PDB entry 1OMX | X-ray diffraction, 2.40 A resolution | chains A and B

# Chain A (and B)
Name: Alpha-1,4-N-acetylhexosaminyltransferase EXTL2
Source organism: Mus musculus
Notes: EC 2.4.1.-; fragment: catalytic domain; chain B of this document is another copy of the same molecule, construct and numbering; everything in this record applies to it too
UniProt: Q9ES89 (EXTL2_MOUSE); residues 38-330 here correspond to UniProt positions 1-293 (UniProt number = residue number - 37)
Amino-acid sequence (293 residues; numbered 38 to 330; the number before each row is that of its first residue):
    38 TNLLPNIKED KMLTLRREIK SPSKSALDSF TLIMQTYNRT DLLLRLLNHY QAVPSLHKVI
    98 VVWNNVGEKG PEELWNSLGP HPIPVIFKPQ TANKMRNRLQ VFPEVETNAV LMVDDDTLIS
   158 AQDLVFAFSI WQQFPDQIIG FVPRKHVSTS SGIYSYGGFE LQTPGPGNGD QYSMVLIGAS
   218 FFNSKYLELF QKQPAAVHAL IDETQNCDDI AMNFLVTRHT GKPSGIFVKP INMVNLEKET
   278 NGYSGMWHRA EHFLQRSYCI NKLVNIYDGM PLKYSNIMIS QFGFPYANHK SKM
Unresolved in the structure: 38-62, 104-105, 274-286, 328-330 (chain B: 38-62, 274-287, 328-330)
Disulfides: Cys-244/Cys-296

# Chain A / chain B interface
Contacting residue pairs - 60 pairs, chain A then chain B:
  Gln-159(A) with Asn-205(B)
  Phe-163(A) with Asn-313(B)
  Ile-167(A) with Ile-314(B), hydrophobic
  Gln-170(A) with Ile-314(B)
  Phe-171(A) with Phe-171(B), hydrophobic
  Pro-180(A) with Phe-319(B), hydrophobic
  Phe-196(A) with Tyr-323(B); His-326(B); Lys-327(B)
  Asn-205(A) with Gln-159(B); Gln-318(B), hydrogen bond; Phe-321(B)
  Gly-206(A) with Phe-319(B); Gly-320(B); Phe-321(B)
  Asp-207(A) with Phe-319(B), hydrogen bond (backbone-backbone); Gly-320(B)
  Gln-208(A) with Phe-319(B)
  Tyr-209(A) with Phe-319(B), hydrophobic
  Phe-264(A) with Phe-319(B), hydrophobic; His-326(B)
  Lys-266(A) with Asn-325(B), hydrogen bond (side chain-backbone); His-326(B); Lys-327(B)
  Asn-313(A) with Phe-163(B); Ser-317(B); Gln-318(B); Phe-319(B), hydrogen bond (backbone-backbone)
  Ile-314(A) with Ile-167(B), hydrophobic; Gln-170(B)
  Met-315(A) with Met-315(B); Ile-316(B); Ser-317(B), hydrogen bond (backbone-backbone); Asn-325(B); His-326(B)
  Ile-316(A) with Met-315(B)
  Ser-317(A) with Asn-313(B); Met-315(B), hydrogen bond (backbone-backbone)
  Gln-318(A) with Asn-205(B); Gly-206(B); Asn-313(B)
  Phe-319(A) with Pro-180(B), hydrophobic; Gly-206(B); Asp-207(B), hydrogen bond (backbone-backbone); Gln-208(B); Tyr-209(B), hydrophobic; Phe-264(B), hydrophobic; Asn-313(B), hydrogen bond (backbone-backbone)
  Gly-320(A) with Gly-206(B); Asp-207(B)
  Phe-321(A) with Asn-205(B); Gly-206(B)
  Tyr-323(A) with Phe-196(B)
  Asn-325(A) with Lys-266(B), hydrogen bond (backbone-side chain); Met-315(B)
  His-326(A) with Phe-196(B); Phe-264(B); Lys-266(B); Met-315(B)
  Lys-327(A) with Phe-196(B)
Also at the interface, not in a pair above, chain A (28 interface residues in all): Ala-324
Also at the interface, not in a pair above, chain B (28 interface residues in all): Ala-324

# Overview
Chain A and chain B each contribute 28 residues to their interface, with 9 hydrogen bonds. Polar contacts
include Asn-205(A)/Gln-318(B), Lys-266(A)/Asn-325(B) and Asp-207(A)/Phe-319(B).
Both chains are Alpha-1,4-N-acetylhexosaminyltransferase EXTL2 (Mus musculus). Entry 1OMX (Crystal structure
of mouse alpha-1,4-N-acetylhexosaminyltransferase (EXTL2)) was determined by X-ray diffraction.
